6DKS - chains D and G of the 8 polymer chains in the assembly; structure by X-ray diffraction, 2.78 A resolution.

Chain D:
Name: Maltose/maltodextrin-binding periplasmic protein
From: Escherichia coli O157:H7
UniProt: P0AEY0 (MALE_ECO57); residues 2-366 here correspond to UniProt positions 28-392 (UniProt number = residue number + 26)
Sequence (407 residues; each row starts with the number of its first residue; note: 2406 numbers in that range are skipped by the numbering (no residue carries them; nothing is unmodelled there)):
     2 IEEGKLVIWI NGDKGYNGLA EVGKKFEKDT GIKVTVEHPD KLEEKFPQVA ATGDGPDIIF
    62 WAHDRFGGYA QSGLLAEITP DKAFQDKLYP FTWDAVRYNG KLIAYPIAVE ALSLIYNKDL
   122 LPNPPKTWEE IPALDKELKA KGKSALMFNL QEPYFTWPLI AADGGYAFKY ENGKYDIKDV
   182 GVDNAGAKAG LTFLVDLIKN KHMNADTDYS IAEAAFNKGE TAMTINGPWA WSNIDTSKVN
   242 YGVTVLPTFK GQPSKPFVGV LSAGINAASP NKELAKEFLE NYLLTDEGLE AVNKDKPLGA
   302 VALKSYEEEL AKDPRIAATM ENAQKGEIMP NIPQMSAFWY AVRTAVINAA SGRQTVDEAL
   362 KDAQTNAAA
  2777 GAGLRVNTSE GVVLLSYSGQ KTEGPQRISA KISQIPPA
Sequence notes: expression tag (367-370, 2777-2814)

Chain G:
Name: Recombining binding protein suppressor of hairless
From: Mus musculus
UniProt: P31266 (SUH_MOUSE); residue numbers follow UniProt; this construct covers 53-474
Sequence (422 residues; row label = number of the first residue in the row):
    53 PPKRLTREAM RNYLKERGDQ TVLILHAKVA QKSYGNEKRF FCPPPCVYLM GSGWKKKKEQ
   113 MERDGCSEQE SQPCAFIGIG NSDQEMQQLN LEGKNYCTAK TLYISDSDKR KHFMLSVKMF
   173 YGNSDDIGVF LSKRIKVISK PSKKKQSLKN ADLCIASGTK VALFNRLRSQ TVSTRYLHVE
   233 GGNFHASSQQ WGAFYIHLLD DDESEGEEFT VRDGYIHYGQ TVKLVCSVTG MALPRLIIRK
   293 VDKQTALLDA DDPVSQLHKC AFYLKDTERM YLCLSQERII QFQATPCPKE QNKEMINDGA
   353 SWTIISTDKA EYTFYEGMGP VLAPVTPVPV VESLQLNGGG DVAMLELTGQ NFTPNLRVWF
   413 GDVEAETMYR CGESMLCVVP DISAFREGWR WVRQPVQVPV TLVRNDGVIY STSLTFTYTP
   473 EP
From the paper describing this entry:
  - conformationally variable residues (side-chain flip): Trp-441
  - mutagenesis - F261A/L388A: abolished signaling in response to repression of Hes1 and Hey1

Chain D / chain G interface:
Contacting residue pairs (10):
  Glu-130(D) with Val-444(G)
  Pro-133(D) with Trp-441(G); Trp-443(G), hydrophobic; Val-444(G), hydrophobic
  Asp-136(D) with Trp-441(G)
  Lys-137(D) with Trp-441(G)
  Asp-197(D) with Trp-443(G)
  Asn-201(D) with Trp-443(G)
  His-203(D) with Trp-441(G); Trp-443(G), hydrogen bond
Other interface residues (no listed pair), chain D (10 interface residues in all): Lys-140, Phe-194, Leu-198
Other interface residues (no listed pair), chain G (4 interface residues in all): Gly-440
The authors on this interface:
  - hot spots on chain D (mutagenesis) - V2789A (10-fold), L2791A (350-fold), Y2793A (20-fold), I2811A (60-fold): decreased binding to Recombining binding protein suppressor of hairless (chain G)
  - hot spots on chain D (mutagenesis) - L2791A/I2811A: abolished binding to Recombining binding protein suppressor of hairless (chain G)
  - hot spots on chain G (mutagenesis) - F261A (45-fold), V263A, A284V (50-fold), Q333A, L386A, L388A (70-fold), L397A, L466A: decreased binding to Maltose/maltodextrin-binding periplasmic protein (chain D)

Overview:
10 residues of chain D face 4 of chain G across their interface; the contacts include 1 hydrogen bond. Its one
hydrogen-bonded contact is His-203(D)/Trp-443(G). The paper reports that F261A, V263A and A284V of chain G,
among others, reduce binding to Maltose/maltodextrin-binding periplasmic protein (chain D); conformational
variability at Trp-441(G); 14 substitutions were tested in all.
Chain D is Maltose/maltodextrin-binding periplasmic protein (Escherichia coli O157:H7) and chain G is
Recombining binding protein suppressor of hairless (Mus musculus); the structure, Structure of the
Rbpj-SHARP-DNA Repressor Complex, was determined by X-ray diffraction.
